PDB entry 3KJP | X-ray diffraction, 1.80 A resolution | chains A and B

Chain A:
Protein: Protection of telomeres protein 1
From: Homo sapiens
Reference sequence: Q9NUX5 (POTE1_HUMAN); numbering as in UniProt (aligned over 1-299)
Chain sequence (299 residues; row label = number of the first residue in the row):
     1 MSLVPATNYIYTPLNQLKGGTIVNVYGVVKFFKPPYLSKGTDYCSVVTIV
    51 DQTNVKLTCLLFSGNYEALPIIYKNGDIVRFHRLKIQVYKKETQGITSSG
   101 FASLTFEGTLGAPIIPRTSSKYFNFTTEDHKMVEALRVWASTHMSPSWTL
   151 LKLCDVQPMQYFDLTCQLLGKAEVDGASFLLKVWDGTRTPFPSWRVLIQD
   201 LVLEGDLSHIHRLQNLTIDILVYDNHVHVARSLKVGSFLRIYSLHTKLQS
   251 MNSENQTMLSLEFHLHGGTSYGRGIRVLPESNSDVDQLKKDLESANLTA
Disordered / not traced: 1-5, 148
UniProt features mapped onto this chain:
  - region (DNA-binding): Lys33 to Thr48, Ser270 to Arg273
  - site: Ser243 (DNA-binding)
  - natural variant: Ile78 (I78T: In TPDS3; uncertain significance), Tyr89 (Y89C: In TPDS3), Gln94 (Q94E: In TPDS3), Gly95 (G95C: In TPDS3), Arg137 (R137H: In TPDS3), Asp224 (D224N: In TPDS3), Leu259 (L259S: In PFBMFT8; uncertain significance), Ser270 (S270N: In TPDS3), Arg273 (R273L: In TPDS3; R273Q: In TPDS3)

Chain B:
Molecule: 12-nt DNA strand
Sequence (12 nucleotides; row label = number of the first residue in the row):
     1 GGTTAGGGTTAG
Disordered / not traced: 1

Interface between chain A and chain B:
Residue-residue contacts (43):
  Phe31(A) with DG7(B), stacking on the base
  Lys33(A) with DG6(B), salt bridge to the phosphate; DG7(B), hydrogen bond to the phosphate; DG8(B), salt bridge to the phosphate
  Tyr36(A) with DA5(B), hydrogen bond to the phosphate
  Ser38(A) with DT4(B), hydrogen bond to the base; DA5(B), phosphate contact
  Lys39(A) with DT4(B), hydrogen bond to the phosphate; DA5(B), hydrogen bond to the phosphate
  Gly40(A) with DT3(B), base contact; DT4(B), sugar contact
  Thr41(A) with DT3(B), hydrogen bond to the base; DT4(B), hydrogen bond to the base
  Asp42(A) with DT3(B), base contact; DT4(B), hydrogen bond to the base
  Cys44(A) with DA5(B), sugar contact
  Val46(A) with DG6(B), phosphate contact; DG7(B), sugar contact
  Thr48(A) with DG7(B), hydrogen bond to the base
  Thr58(A) with DG7(B), base contact
  Leu60(A) with DA5(B), base contact; DG6(B), sugar contact
  Phe62(A) with DT4(B), stacking on the base; DA5(B), sugar contact
  Gln87(A) with DG6(B), base contact
  Tyr89(A) with DG6(B), stacking on the base
  Gln94(A) with DG6(B), hydrogen bond to the base
  Ile96(A) with DA5(B), base contact
  Tyr161(A) with DT9(B), stacking on the base; DT10(B), base contact
  Tyr223(A) with DG12(B), stacking on the base
  Asp224(A) with DG12(B), hydrogen bond to the base
  Ser243(A) with DT9(B), hydrogen bond to the base
  His245(A) with DT10(B), hydrogen bond to the base
  His266(A) with DT10(B), stacking on the base; DG12(B), hydrogen bond to the base
  Gly267(A) with DG12(B), hydrogen bond to the base
  Ser270(A) with DG8(B), hydrogen bond to the phosphate; DT9(B), sugar contact
  Tyr271(A) with DG7(B), base contact; DG8(B), phosphate contact; DT9(B), stacking on the base
  Arg273(A) with DT9(B), hydrogen bond to the base
Interface residues without a listed pair, chain A (29 interface residues in all): Lys30

Summary:
The interface between chain A and chain B involves 29 residues on one side and 9 on the other, with 17
hydrogen bonds, 2 salt bridges and 7 aromatic stacking contacts. Polar pairs include Ser38(A)-DT4(B),
Thr41(A)-DT3(B) and Thr41(A)-DT4(B).
Chain A is Protection of telomeres protein 1 (Homo sapiens) and chain B is a 12-nt DNA strand; the structure,
Crystal Structure of hPOT1V2-GGTTAGGGTTAG, was determined by X-ray diffraction, deposited together with 3KJO.
